PDB entry 6VSZ | X-ray diffraction, 2.60 A resolution | chains A and B

# Chain A (and B)
Molecule: Immunoglobulin gamma-1 heavy chain
Organism: Homo sapiens
Notes: fragment: crystallizable fragment; chain B of this document is another copy of the same molecule, construct and numbering; everything in this record applies to it too
UniProt: P0DOX5 (IGG1_HUMAN); residues 234-444 here correspond to UniProt positions 236-446 (UniProt number = residue number + 2)
Amino-acid sequence (211 residues; each row starts with the number of its first residue):
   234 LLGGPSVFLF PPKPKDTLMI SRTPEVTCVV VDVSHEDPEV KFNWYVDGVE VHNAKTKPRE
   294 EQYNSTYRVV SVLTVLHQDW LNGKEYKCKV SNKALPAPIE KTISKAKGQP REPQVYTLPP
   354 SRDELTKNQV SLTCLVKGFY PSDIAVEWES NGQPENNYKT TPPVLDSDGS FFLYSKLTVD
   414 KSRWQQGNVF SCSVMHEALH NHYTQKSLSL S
Not modelled in the structure: 234-235, 444
Disulfide bonds: Cys261-Cys321, Cys367-Cys425
Glycans and other covalent adducts: glycan linked to Asn297
UniProt features mapped onto this chain:
  - glycosylation: Asn297 (N-linked (GlcNAc...) (complex) asparagine)
From the paper describing this entry:
  - post-translational modification sites: Asn297
  - binding site for beta-D-mannopyranose: Phe241
  - binding site for N-acetylglucosamine: Lys246
  - binding site for beta-D-galactopyranose: Glu258, Thr260

# Chain A / chain B interface
Pairs across the interface - 44 pairs, chain A then chain B:
  Tyr349(A) - Ser354(B)
  Tyr349(A) - Asp356(B)
  Tyr349(A) - Glu357(B)
  Leu351(A) - Pro352(B)
  Leu351(A) - Ser354(B)
  Leu351(A) - Thr366(B)
  Pro352(A) - Leu351(B)
  Ser354(A) - Tyr349(B)
  Ser354(A) - Thr350(B)
  Ser354(A) - Leu351(B)
  Asp356(A) - Tyr349(B)
  Asp356(A) - Lys439(B)  salt bridge
  Glu357(A) - Tyr349(B)
  Glu357(A) - Lys370(B)  salt bridge
  Lys360(A) - Gln347(B)
  Ser364(A) - Leu368(B)
  Ser364(A) - Lys370(B)
  Thr366(A) - Tyr407(B)  hydrogen bond
  Lys370(A) - Glu357(B)  salt bridge
  Lys370(A) - Ser364(B)  hydrogen bond
  Asn390(A) - Ser400(B)
  Lys392(A) - Leu398(B)
  Lys392(A) - Asp399(B)
  Lys392(A) - Phe405(B)
  Thr394(A) - Thr394(B)
  Thr394(A) - Val397(B)
  Thr394(A) - Phe405(B)
  Val397(A) - Thr394(B)
  Leu398(A) - Lys392(B)
  Asp399(A) - Lys392(B)
  Asp399(A) - Lys409(B)  salt bridge
  Ser400(A) - Asn390(B)  hydrogen bond
  Ser400(A) - Lys392(B)
  Phe405(A) - Lys392(B)
  Phe405(A) - Thr394(B)
  Phe405(A) - Lys409(B)
  Tyr407(A) - Thr366(B)  hydrogen bond
  Tyr407(A) - Tyr407(B)  hydrophobic
  Tyr407(A) - Lys409(B)
  Lys409(A) - Lys370(B)
  Lys409(A) - Asp399(B)  salt bridge
  Lys409(A) - Phe405(B)
  Lys409(A) - Tyr407(B)
  Lys439(A) - Asp356(B)  salt bridge
Also at the interface, not in a pair above, chain A (27 interface residues in all): Gln347, Thr350, Pro353, Leu368, Pro395, Ser408
Also at the interface, not in a pair above, chain B (28 interface residues in all): Pro353, Lys360, Thr393, Pro395, Ser408

# In short
27 residues of chain A face 28 of chain B across their interface, with 4 hydrogen bonds and 6 salt bridges.
Polar contacts include Asp356(A)-Lys439(B), Glu357(A)-Lys370(B) and Asp399(A)-Lys409(B). The paper reports a
binding site for beta-D-galactopyranose at Glu258(A) and Thr260(A); a binding site for beta-D-mannopyranose at
Phe241(A).
Both chains are Immunoglobulin gamma-1 heavy chain (Homo sapiens). Entry 6VSZ (Crystal structure of a human
afucosylated IgG1 Fc expressed in tobacco plants (Nicotiana benthamiana)) was determined by X-ray diffraction
together with 6VSL from the same study.
